Entry 1NJI (X-ray diffraction, 3.00 A resolution); this record covers chains A and 2 of the 30 polymer chains in the assembly.

[Chain A]
Molecule: 23S ribosomal RNA
Organism: Haloarcula marismortui
Sequence (2922 nucleotides; row label = number of the first residue in the row):
     2 UUGGCUACUAUGCCAGCUGGUGGAUUGCUCGGCUCAGGCGCUGAUGAAGG
    52 ACGUGCCAAGCUGCGAUAAGCCAUGGGGAGCCGCACGGAGGCGAAGAACC
   102 AUGGAUUUCCGAAUGAGAAUCUCUCUAACAAUUGCUUCGCGCAAUGAGGA
   152 ACCCCGAGAACUGAAACAUCUCAGUAUCGGGAGGAACAGAAAACGCAAUG
   202 UGAUGUCGUUAGUAACCGCGAGUGAACGCGAUACAGCCCAAACCGAAGCC
   252 CUCACGGGCAAUGUGGUGUCAGGGCUACCUCUCAUCAGCCGACCGUCUCG
   302 ACGAAGUCUCUUGGAACAGAGCGUGAUACAGGGUGACAACCCCGUACUCG
   352 AGACCAGUACGACGUGCGGUAGUGCCAGAGUAGCGGGGGUUGGAUAUCCC
   402 UCGCGAAUAACGCAGGCAUCGACUGCGAAGGCUAAACACAACCUGAGACC
   452 GAUAGUGAACAAGUAGUGUGAACGAACGCUGCAAAGUACCCUCAGAAGGG
   502 AGGCGAAAUAGAGCAUGAAAUCAGUUGGCGAUCGAGCGACAGGGCAUACA
   552 AGGUCCCUCGACGAAUGACCGACGCGCGAGCGUCCAGUAAGACUCACGGG
   602 AAGCCGAUGUUCUGUCGUACGUUUUGAAAAACGAGCCAGGGAGUGUGUCU
   652 GCAUGGCAAGUCUAACCGGAGUAUCCGGGGAGGCACAGGGAAACCGACAU
   702 GGCCGCAGGGCUUUGCCCGAGGGCCGCCGUCUUCAAGGGCGGGGAGCCAU
   752 GUGGACACGACCCGAAUCCGGACGAUCUACGCAUGGACAAGAUGAAGCGU
   802 GCCGAAAGGCACGUGGAAGUCUGUUAGAGUUGGUGUCCUACAAUACCCUC
   852 UCGUGAUCUAUGUGUAGGGGUGAAAGGCCCAUCGAGUCCGGCAACAGCUG
   902 GUUCCAAUCGAAACAUGUCGAAGCAUGACCUCCGCCGAGGUAGUCUGUGA
   952 GGUAGAGCGACCGAUUGGUGUGUCCGCCUCCGAGAGGAGUCGGCACACCU
  1002 GUCAAACUCCAAACUUACAGACGCCGUUUGACGCGGGGAUUCCGGUGCGC
  1052 GGGGUAAGCCUGUGUACCAGGAGGGGAACAACCCAGAGAUAGGUUAAGGU
  1102 CCCCAAGUGUGGAUUAAGUGUAAUCCUCUGAAGGUGGUCUCGAGCCCUAG
  1152 ACAGCCGGGAGGUGAGCUUAGAAGCAGCUACCCUCUAAGAAAAGCGUAAC
  1202 AGCUUACCGGCCGAGGUUUGAGGCGCCCAAAAUGAUCGGGACUCAAAUCC
  1252 ACCACCGAGACCUGUCCGUACCACUCAUACUGGUAAUCGAGUAGAUUGGC
  1302 GCUCUAAUUGGAUGGAAGUAGGGGUGAAAACUCCUAUGGACCGAUUAGUG
  1352 ACGAAAAUCCUGGCCAUAGUAGCAGCGAUAGUCGGGUGAGAACCCCGACG
  1402 GCCUAAUGGAUAAGGGUUCCUCAGCACUGCUGAUCAGCUGAGGGUUAGCC
  1452 GGUCCUAAGUCAUACCGCAACUCGACUAUGACGAAAUGGGAAACGGGUUA
  1502 AUAUUCCCGUGCCACUAUGCAGUGAAAGUUGACGCCCUGGGGUCGAUCAC
  1552 GCUGGGCAUUCGCCCAGUCGAACCGUCCAACUCCGUGGAAGCCGUAAUGG
  1602 CAGGAAGCGGACGAACGGCGGCAUAGGGAAACGUGAUUCAACCUGGGGCC
  1652 CAUGAAAAGACGAGCAUAGUGUCCGUACCGAGAACCGACACAGGUGUCCA
  1702 UGGCGGCGAAAGCCAAGGCCUGUCGGGAGCAACCAACGUUAGGGAAUUCG
  1752 GCAAGUUAGUCCCGUACCUUCGGAAGAAGGGAUGCCUGCUCCGGAACGGA
  1802 GCAGGUCGCAGUGACUCGGAAGCUCGGACUGUCUAGUAACAACAUAGGUG
  1852 ACCGCAAAUCCGCAAGGACUCGUACGGUCACUGAAUCCUGCCCAGUGCAG
  1902 GUAUCUGAACACCUCGUACAAGAGGACGAAGGACCUGUCAACGGCGGGGG
  1952 UAACUAUGACCCUCUUAAGGUAGCGUAGUACCUUGCCGCAUCAGUAGCGG
  2002 CUUGCAUGAAUGGAUUAACCAGAGCUUCACUGUCCCAACGUUGGGCCCGG
  2052 UGAACUGUACAUUCCAGUGCGGAGUCUGGAGACACCCAGGGGGAAGCGAA
  2102 GACCCUAUGGAGCUUUACUGCAGGCUGUCGCUGAGACGUGGUCGCCGAUG
  2152 UGCAGCAUAGGUAGGAGACACUACACAGGUACCCGCGCUAGCGGGCCACC
  2202 GAGUCAACAGUGAAAUACUACCCGUCGGUGACUGCGACUCUCACUCCGGG
  2252 AGGAGGACACCGAUAGCCGGGCAGUUUGACUGGGGCGGUACGCGCUCGAA
  2302 AAGAUAUCGAGCGCGCCCUAUGGCUAUCUCAGCCGGGACAGAGACCCGGC
  2352 GAAGAGUGCAAGAGCAAAAGAUAGCUUGACAGUGUUCUUCCCAACGAGGA
  2402 ACGCUGACGCGAAAGCGUGGUCUAGCGAACCAAUUAGCCUGCUUGAUGCG
  2452 GGCAAUUGAUGACAGAAAAGCUACCCUAGGGAUAACAGAGUCGUCACUCG
  2502 CAAGAGCACAUAUCGACCGAGUGGCUUGCUACCUCGAUGUCGGUUCCCUC
  2552 CAUCCUGCCCGUGCAGAAGCGGGCAAGGGUGAGGUUGUUCGCCUAUUAAA
  2602 GGAGGUCGUGAGCUGGGUUUAGACCGUCGUGAGACAGGUCGGCUGCUAUC
  2652 UACUGGGUGUGUAAUGGUGUCUGACAAGAACGACCGUAUAGUACGAGAGG
  2702 AACUACGGUUGGUGGCCACUGGUGUACCGGUUGUUCGAGAGAGCACGUGC
  2752 CGGGUAGCCACGCCACACGGGGUAAGAGCUGAACGCAUCUAAGCUCGAAA
  2802 CCCACUUGGAAAAGAGACACCGCCGAGGUCCCGCGUACAAGACGCGGUCG
  2852 AUAGACUCGGGGUGUGCGCGUCGAGGUAACGAGACGUUAAGCCCACGAGC
  2902 ACUAACAGACCAAAGCCAUCAU
Not modelled in the structure: 2-9, 126-127, 715, 971-998, 1560, 1952-1963, 2137-2236, 2339-2343, 2665-2666, 2915-2923
Ion coordination: Mg2+ site 1 near G28 (its only coordinating residue here); Na+ site 1: C40, C443; Na+ site 2: G56, A59, G61; Na+ site 3 near U108 (its only coordinating residue here); Mg2+ site 2 near U115 (its only coordinating residue here); Na+ site 4: C141, G142; Na+ site 5 near U146 (its only coordinating residue here); Mg2+ site 3: C162, U2276; K+ site 1: C162, U163, U172; Mg2+ site 4: A165, A167, C168; Na+ site 6: A165, A166, A167; Mg2+ site 5: A166, G219; 61 more Na+ sites not listed; 98 more Mg2+ sites not listed; 1 more K+ sites not listed
Residues lining bound ligands: chloramphenicol (CLM): G2099, A2100, G2540, U2645, G2646

[Chain 2]
Protein: 50S ribosomal protein L37e
Organism: Haloarcula marismortui
UniProt: P32410 (RL37_HALMA); residue numbers follow UniProt; this construct covers 1-56
Chain sequence (56 residues; numbered 1 to 56; the number before each row is that of its first residue):
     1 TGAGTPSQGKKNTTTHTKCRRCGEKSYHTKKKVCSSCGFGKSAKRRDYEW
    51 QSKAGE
Ion coordination: Cd2+: Cys19, Cys22, Cys34, Cys37

[How chain A and chain 2 interact]
Residue-residue contacts - 120 pairs, chain A then chain 2:
  A49(A) - Arg45(2)  base contact
  G50(A) - Arg21(2)  hydrogen bond to the base
  G51(A) - Cys22(2)  sugar contact
  G51(A) - Gly23(2)  hydrogen bond to the sugar
  C111(A) - Arg20(2)  hydrogen bond to the sugar
  G112(A) - Arg20(2)  salt bridge to the phosphate
  G112(A) - Arg21(2)  phosphate contact
  G112(A) - Phe39(2)  phosphate contact
  A113(A) - Arg21(2)  salt bridge to the phosphate
  A113(A) - Phe39(2)  phosphate contact
  A113(A) - Ala43(2)  phosphate contact
  A119(A) - Arg20(2)  base contact
  A120(A) - Thr14(2)  base contact
  A120(A) - Thr17(2)  hydrogen bond to the base
  A120(A) - Lys18(2)  hydrogen bond to the sugar
  A120(A) - Arg20(2)  salt bridge to the phosphate
  A120(A) - Tyr27(2)  hydrogen bond to the phosphate
  A120(A) - Thr29(2)  hydrogen bond to the base
  A120(A) - Lys32(2)  salt bridge to the phosphate
  U121(A) - Lys18(2)  base contact
  U121(A) - Cys19(2)  base contact
  U121(A) - Arg20(2)  hydrogen bond to the base
  U121(A) - Gly23(2)  base contact
  A148(A) - Ala43(2)  sugar contact
  A148(A) - Lys44(2)  salt bridge to the phosphate
  A148(A) - Arg45(2)  phosphate contact
  G149(A) - Lys44(2)  phosphate contact
  G149(A) - Arg45(2)  hydrogen bond to the phosphate
  A177(A) - Ala54(2)  phosphate contact
  U178(A) - Glu49(2)  phosphate contact
  U178(A) - Trp50(2)  phosphate contact
  U178(A) - Ala54(2)  phosphate contact
  C179(A) - Tyr48(2)  phosphate contact
  C179(A) - Glu49(2)  hydrogen bond to the phosphate
  G182(A) - Lys44(2)  salt bridge to the phosphate
  U470(A) - Thr15(2)  sugar contact
  U470(A) - His16(2)  hydrogen bond to the sugar
  U470(A) - Lys25(2)  hydrogen bond to the phosphate
  G471(A) - His16(2)  hydrogen bond to the sugar
  G471(A) - Lys25(2)  salt bridge to the phosphate
  G471(A) - Ser26(2)  hydrogen bond to the phosphate
  G471(A) - Ser35(2)  hydrogen bond to the sugar
  A472(A) - Ser26(2)  hydrogen bond to the phosphate
  A472(A) - Ser35(2)  sugar contact
  A472(A) - Ser36(2)  phosphate contact
  A472(A) - Arg46(2)  hydrogen bond to the sugar
  A472(A) - Trp50(2)  sugar contact
  A473(A) - Arg46(2)  salt bridge to the phosphate
  A473(A) - Gln51(2)  hydrogen bond to the phosphate
  G771(A) - Trp50(2)  base contact
  G772(A) - Tyr48(2)  sugar contact
  G772(A) - Trp50(2)  hydrogen bond to the sugar
  A773(A) - Arg46(2)  hydrogen bond to the sugar
  A773(A) - Tyr48(2)  hydrogen bond to the phosphate
  A773(A) - Trp50(2)  sugar contact
  C774(A) - Ser35(2)  phosphate contact
  C774(A) - Arg46(2)  salt bridge to the phosphate
  G775(A) - His16(2)  salt bridge to the phosphate
  G775(A) - His28(2)  salt bridge to the phosphate
  G775(A) - Lys31(2)  phosphate contact
  G775(A) - Ser35(2)  phosphate contact
  A776(A) - His28(2)  salt bridge to the phosphate
  A776(A) - Lys31(2)  salt bridge to the phosphate
  U777(A) - Lys11(2)  sugar contact
  U777(A) - Asn12(2)  hydrogen bond to the base
  U777(A) - Thr13(2)  hydrogen bond to the base
  U777(A) - Thr15(2)  base contact
  C778(A) - Ser7(2)  sugar contact
  C778(A) - Lys10(2)  phosphate contact
  C778(A) - Lys11(2)  sugar contact
  U779(A) - Lys10(2)  salt bridge to the phosphate
  A843(A) - Thr5(2)  sugar contact
  U845(A) - Gly2(2)  sugar contact
  U845(A) - Gly4(2)  phosphate contact
  U845(A) - Thr5(2)  hydrogen bond to the phosphate
  A846(A) - Pro6(2)  phosphate contact
  U862(A) - Asn12(2)  phosphate contact
  G863(A) - Lys30(2)  salt bridge to the phosphate
  U864(A) - Lys30(2)  salt bridge to the phosphate
  C881(A) - Lys11(2)  hydrogen bond to the base
  A882(A) - Ala3(2)  sugar contact
  A882(A) - Gly4(2)  sugar contact
  A882(A) - Thr5(2)  base contact
  C890(A) - Trp50(2)  hydrogen bond to the sugar
  G891(A) - Trp50(2)  sugar contact
  G891(A) - Ser52(2)  sugar contact
  G891(A) - Lys53(2)  salt bridge to the phosphate
  G891(A) - Ala54(2)  phosphate contact
  G892(A) - Lys53(2)  salt bridge to the phosphate
  G892(A) - Ala54(2)  hydrogen bond to the phosphate
  C893(A) - Lys53(2)  phosphate contact
  A894(A) - Lys53(2)  salt bridge to the phosphate
  A1414(A) - Asn12(2)  hydrogen bond to the sugar
  G1415(A) - Asn12(2)  sugar contact
  G1415(A) - Thr14(2)  hydrogen bond to the phosphate
  U1473(A) - Lys41(2)  hydrogen bond to the base
  U1473(A) - Ser42(2)  hydrogen bond to the sugar
  U1473(A) - Lys44(2)  base contact
  C1474(A) - Lys41(2)  phosphate contact
  C1687(A) - Gln8(2)  hydrogen bond to the sugar
  C1687(A) - Gly9(2)  hydrogen bond to the base
  C1687(A) - Lys11(2)  sugar contact
  G1688(A) - Thr5(2)  sugar contact
  G1688(A) - Gln8(2)  sugar contact
  G1694(A) - Thr5(2)  hydrogen bond to the base
  G1694(A) - Pro6(2)  sugar contact
  G1694(A) - Gly9(2)  base contact
  G1695(A) - Pro6(2)  hydrogen bond to the sugar
  G1695(A) - Gly9(2)  hydrogen bond to the base
  G1695(A) - Lys10(2)  sugar contact
  U1696(A) - Gly9(2)  sugar contact
  U1696(A) - Lys10(2)  sugar contact
  A1836(A) - Thr1(2)  hydrogen bond to the sugar
  A1836(A) - Gly2(2)  sugar contact
  A1836(A) - Ala3(2)  hydrogen bond to the sugar
  A1836(A) - Ser7(2)  base contact
  G1837(A) - Thr1(2)  hydrogen bond to the phosphate
  G1837(A) - Gly2(2)  base contact
  G1837(A) - Ala3(2)  hydrogen bond to the base
  G1837(A) - Gly4(2)  hydrogen bond to the base
Interface residues without a listed pair, chain A (60 interface residues in all): A52, A114, G181, A844, A861, U883, A1413, A1463
Interface residues without a listed pair, chain 2 (48 interface residues in all): Gly40

[Overview]
The interface between chain A and chain 2 involves 60 residues on one side and 48 on the other; the contacts
include 41 hydrogen bonds and 19 salt bridges. Among the polar pairs are G50(A)-Arg21(2), A120(A)-Thr17(2) and
A120(A)-Thr29(2). Chain A binds chloramphenicol.
Here chain A is 23S ribosomal RNA and chain 2 is 50S ribosomal protein L37e, both from Haloarcula marismortui.
Entry 1NJI (Structure of chloramphenicol bound to the 50S ribosomal subunit) was determined by X-ray
diffraction (same publication as 1K73, 1KC8 and 1N8R).
